Entry 8V1S (electron microscopy, 3.26 A resolution); this record covers chains A and P of the 4 polymer chains in the assembly.

Chain A:
Protein: DNA polymerase
Source organism: Human alphaherpesvirus 1 strain KOS
Notes: EC 2.7.7.7
UniProt: H9E937 (H9E937_HHV1); numbering as in UniProt (aligned over 43-1235)
Chain sequence (1199 residues; numbered 37 to 1235; the number before each row is that of its first residue):
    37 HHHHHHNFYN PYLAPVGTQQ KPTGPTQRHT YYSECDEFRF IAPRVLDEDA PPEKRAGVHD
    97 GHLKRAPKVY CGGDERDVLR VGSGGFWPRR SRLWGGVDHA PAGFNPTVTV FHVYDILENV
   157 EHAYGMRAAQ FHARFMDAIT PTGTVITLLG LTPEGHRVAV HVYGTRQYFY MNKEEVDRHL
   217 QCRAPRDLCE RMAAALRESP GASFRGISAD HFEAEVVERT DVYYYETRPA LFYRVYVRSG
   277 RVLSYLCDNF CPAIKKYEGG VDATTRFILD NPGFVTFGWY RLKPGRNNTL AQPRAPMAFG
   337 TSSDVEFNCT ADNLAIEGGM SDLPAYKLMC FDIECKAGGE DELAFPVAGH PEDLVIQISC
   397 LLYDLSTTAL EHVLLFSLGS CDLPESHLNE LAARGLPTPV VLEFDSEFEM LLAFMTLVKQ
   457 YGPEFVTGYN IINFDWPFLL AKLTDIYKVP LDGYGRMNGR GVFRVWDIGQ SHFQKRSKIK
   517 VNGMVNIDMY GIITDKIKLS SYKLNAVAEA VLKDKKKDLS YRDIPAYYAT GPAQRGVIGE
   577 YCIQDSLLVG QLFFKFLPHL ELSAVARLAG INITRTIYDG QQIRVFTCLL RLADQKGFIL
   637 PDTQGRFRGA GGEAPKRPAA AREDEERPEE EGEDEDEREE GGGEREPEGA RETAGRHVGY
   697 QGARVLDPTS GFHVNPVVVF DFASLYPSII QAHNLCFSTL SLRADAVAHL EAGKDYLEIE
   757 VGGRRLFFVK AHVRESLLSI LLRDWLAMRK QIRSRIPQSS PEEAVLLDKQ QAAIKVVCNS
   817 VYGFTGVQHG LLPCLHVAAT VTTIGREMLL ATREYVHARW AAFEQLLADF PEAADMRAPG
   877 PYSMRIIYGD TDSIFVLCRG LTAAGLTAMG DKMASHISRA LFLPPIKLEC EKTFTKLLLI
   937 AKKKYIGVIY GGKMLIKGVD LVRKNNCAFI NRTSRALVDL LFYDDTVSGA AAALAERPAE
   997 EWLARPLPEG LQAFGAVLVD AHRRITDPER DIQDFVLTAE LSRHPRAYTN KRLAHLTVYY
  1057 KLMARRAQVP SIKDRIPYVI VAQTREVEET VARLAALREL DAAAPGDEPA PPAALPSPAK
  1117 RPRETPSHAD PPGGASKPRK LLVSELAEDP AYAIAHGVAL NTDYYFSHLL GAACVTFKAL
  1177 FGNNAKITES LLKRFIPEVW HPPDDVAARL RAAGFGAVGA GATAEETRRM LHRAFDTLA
Not modelled in the structure: 37-59, 504-508, 649-696, 1099-1130
Differences from the reference sequence: expression tag (37-42)
Ion coordination: Mg2+: Asp368, Tyr465, Asp471
What the authors report for this chain:
  - catalytic residues: Asp368, Asp581

Chain P:
Molecule: Primer DNA
Sequence (33 nucleotides; row label = number of the first residue in the row; numbers below 1 keep their minus sign (DG-32 is residue -32)):
   -32 GATTACGAAT TCGAGCTCGG TACCCGGGGA TCX
Not modelled in the structure: -32 to -27, 0
Modified positions: GS (guanosine-5'-thio-monophosphate) at position 0

How chain A and chain P interact:
Pairs across the interface (27; chain A residue first):
  Phe381(A) - DC-1(P)  base contact
  Tyr465(A) - DT-2(P)  phosphate contact
  Tyr465(A) - DC-1(P)  phosphate contact
  Asn466(A) - DT-2(P)  sugar contact
  Asn466(A) - DC-1(P)  hydrogen bond to the base
  Phe470(A) - DC-1(P)  base contact
  Gln510(A) - DA-3(P)  base contact
  Lys511(A) - DA-3(P)  sugar contact
  Lys511(A) - DT-2(P)  hydrogen bond to the base
  Lys511(A) - DC-1(P)  base contact
  Tyr526(A) - DA-3(P)  hydrogen bond to the phosphate
  Tyr526(A) - DT-2(P)  sugar contact
  Ser537(A) - DT-2(P)  phosphate contact
  Tyr538(A) - DT-2(P)  sugar contact
  Tyr538(A) - DC-1(P)  phosphate contact
  Lys539(A) - DT-2(P)  sugar contact
  Lys539(A) - DC-1(P)  salt bridge to the phosphate
  Leu540(A) - DC-1(P)  hydrogen bond to the phosphate
  Lys960(A) - DA-3(P)  salt bridge to the phosphate
  Glu1036(A) - DG-4(P)  phosphate contact
  Glu1036(A) - DA-3(P)  phosphate contact
  Ser1038(A) - DG-5(P)  hydrogen bond to the phosphate
  Tyr1044(A) - DG-6(P)  phosphate contact
  Tyr1044(A) - DG-5(P)  phosphate contact
  Lys1069(A) - DC-1(P)  base contact
  Arg1135(A) - DG-14(P)  salt bridge to the phosphate
  Arg1135(A) - DG-13(P)  salt bridge to the phosphate
Also at the interface, not in a pair above, chain A (21 interface residues in all): Asp368, Asn961, Ala1035, Thr1045

Summary:
The interface between chain A and chain P involves 21 residues on one side and 8 on the other, with 5 hydrogen
bonds and 4 salt bridges. Polar contacts include Asn466(A)-DC-1(P), Lys511(A)-DT-2(P) and Tyr526(A)-DA-3(P).
Asp368(A), Tyr465(A) and Asp471(A) form the Mg2+ site. From the paper: catalytic residues Asp368(A) and
Asp581(A).
Chain A is DNA polymerase (Human alphaherpesvirus 1 strain KOS) and chain P is Primer DNA; the structure,
Herpes simplex virus 1 polymerase holoenzyme bound to mismatched DNA in editing conformation, was determined
by electron microscopy, deposited together with 8EXX, 8V1Q, 8V1R and 8V1T.
